Entry 2FHH (X-ray diffraction, 2.99 A resolution); this record covers chains E and L of the 28 polymer chains in the assembly.

[Chain E (and L)]
Molecule: proteasome, beta subunit
From: Mycobacterium tuberculosis
Notes: chain L of this document is another copy of the same molecule, construct and numbering; everything in this record applies to it too
Sequence (240 residues; row label = number of the first residue in the row):
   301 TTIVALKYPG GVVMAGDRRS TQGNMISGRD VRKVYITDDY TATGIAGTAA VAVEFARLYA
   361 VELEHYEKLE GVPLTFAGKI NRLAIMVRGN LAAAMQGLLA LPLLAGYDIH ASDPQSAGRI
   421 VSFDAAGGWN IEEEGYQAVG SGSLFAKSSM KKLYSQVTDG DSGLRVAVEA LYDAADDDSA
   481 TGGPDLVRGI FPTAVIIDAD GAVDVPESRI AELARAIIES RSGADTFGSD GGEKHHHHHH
Unresolved in the structure: 523-540
Construct notes: expression tag (535-540)
Residues lining bound ligands: M1N ((1R)-3-methyl-1-{[N-(morpholin-4-ylcarbonyl)-3-(1-naphthyl)-D-alanyl]amino}butylboronic acid): Thr301, Arg319, Ser320, Thr321, Gln322, Ser327, Val331, Lys333, Ile345, Ala346, Gly347, Thr348, Ala349, Ala350, Ala352, Leu399

[How chain E and chain L interact]
Residue-residue contacts (11):
  Asn381(E) with Arg357(L)
  Arg388(E) with Ala350(L); Glu354(L), salt bridge
  Leu391(E) with Leu398(L), hydrophobic
  Asp424(E) with Ala350(L)
  Ala426(E) with Ala350(L)
  Gly428(E) with Ala350(L)
  Glu433(E) with Asp330(L)
  Glu434(E) with Arg329(L), salt bridge; Arg488(L), salt bridge
  Leu444(E) with Met325(L), hydrophobic
Interface residues without a listed pair, chain E (10 interface residues in all): Gly427

[Summary]
10 residues of chain E face 8 of chain L across their interface; the contacts include 3 salt bridges. Among
the polar pairs are Arg388(E)-Glu354(L), Glu434(E)-Arg329(L) and Glu434(E)-Arg488(L). Chain E binds compound
M1N.
Chain E and chain L are both proteasome, beta subunit (Mycobacterium tuberculosis); the structure, Crystal
Structure of Mycobacterium Tuberculosis Proteasome in complex with a peptidyl boronate inhibitor MLN-273, was
determined by X-ray diffraction, deposited together with 2FHG.
